PDB entry 5IJB | X-ray diffraction, 2.91 A resolution | chains A and C

[Chain A]
Molecule: Toll-like receptor 4, Variable lymphocyte receptor B chimera
From: Mus musculus
Notes: fragment: TLR4 ectodomain  + VLRB
Reference sequence: chimeric construct of Q9QUK6, Q4G1L2: residues 26-544 from Q9QUK6 (TLR4_MOUSE) positions 26-544 (same numbers); residues 545-619 from Q4G1L2 positions 126-200 (UniProt number = residue number - 419)
Chain sequence (594 residues; row label = number of the first residue in the row):
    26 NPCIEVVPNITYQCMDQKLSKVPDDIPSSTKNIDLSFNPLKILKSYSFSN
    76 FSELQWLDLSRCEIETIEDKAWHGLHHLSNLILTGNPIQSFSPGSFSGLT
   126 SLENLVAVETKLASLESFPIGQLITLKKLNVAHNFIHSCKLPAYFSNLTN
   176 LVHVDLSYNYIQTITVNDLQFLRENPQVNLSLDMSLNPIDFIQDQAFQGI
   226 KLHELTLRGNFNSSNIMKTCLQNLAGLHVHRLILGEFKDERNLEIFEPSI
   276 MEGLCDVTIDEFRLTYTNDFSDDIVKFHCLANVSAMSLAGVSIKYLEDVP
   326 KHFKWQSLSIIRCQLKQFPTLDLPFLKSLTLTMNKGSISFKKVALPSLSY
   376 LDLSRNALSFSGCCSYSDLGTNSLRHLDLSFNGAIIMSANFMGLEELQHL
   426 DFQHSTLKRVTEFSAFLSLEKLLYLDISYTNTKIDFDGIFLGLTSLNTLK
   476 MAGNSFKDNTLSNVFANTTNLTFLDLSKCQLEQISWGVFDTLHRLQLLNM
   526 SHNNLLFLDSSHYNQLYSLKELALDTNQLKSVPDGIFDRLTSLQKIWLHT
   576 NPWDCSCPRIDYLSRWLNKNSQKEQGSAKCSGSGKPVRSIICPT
Not modelled in the structure: 26
Cystine bridges: Cys-28/Cys-39, Cys-280/Cys-304, Cys-388/Cys-389, Cys-580/Cys-605, Cys-582/Cys-617
Covalent attachments: N-acetylglucosamine (NAG) linked to Asn-204, Asn-237, Asn-492, Asn-524
Reported in the primary citation:
  - mutagenesis - S439A: unchanged signaling in response to lipid A
  - mutagenesis - R434A: decreased signaling in response to lipid A

[Chain C]
Molecule: Lymphocyte antigen 96
From: Mus musculus
Reference sequence: Q9JHF9 (LY96_MOUSE); numbering as in UniProt (aligned over 19-160)
Chain sequence (150 residues; row label = number of the first residue in the row):
    19 EKQQWFCNSSDAIISYSYCDHLKFPISISSEPCIRLRGTNGFVHVEFIPR
    69 GNLKYLYFNLFISVNSIELPKRKEVLCHGHDDDYSFCRALKGETVNTSIP
   119 FSFEGILFPKGHYRCVAEAIAGDTEEKLFCLNFTIIHRRDVNKGENLYFQ
Not modelled in the structure: 19-21, 158-168
Differences from the reference sequence: cloning artifact (161-168)
Cystine bridges: Cys-25/Cys-51, Cys-37/Cys-148, Cys-95/Cys-105
Covalent attachments: N-acetylglucosamine (NAG) linked to Asn-114, Asn-150

[Chain A / chain C interface]
Pairs across the interface (50; chain A residue first):
  Met-40(A) with Arg-68(C); Lys-109(C)
  Asp-41(A) with Arg-68(C), salt bridge
  Asp-59(A) with Lys-109(C), salt bridge
  Phe-62(A) with Ile-66(C), hydrophobic; Pro-67(C); Arg-68(C)
  Trp-81(A) with Lys-109(C)
  Asp-83(A) with Lys-109(C), salt bridge
  Ser-85(A) with Lys-109(C), hydrogen bond (side chain-backbone)
  Arg-86(A) with Ile-66(C); Gly-110(C), hydrogen bond (side chain-backbone); Thr-112(C)
  Thr-109(A) with Lys-109(C); Gly-110(C); Glu-111(C)
  Val-133(A) with Glu-111(C)
  Glu-134(A) with Gly-110(C); Glu-111(C); Thr-112(C), hydrogen bond (side chain-backbone)
  Asn-155(A) with Leu-108(C)
  His-158(A) with Glu-111(C), salt bridge; Thr-112(C)
  Asp-180(A) with Arg-106(C), salt bridge
  Ser-182(A) with Arg-106(C), hydrogen bond
  Asp-208(A) with Arg-106(C), salt bridge
  Ser-210(A) with Arg-106(C)
  Arg-233(A) with Asp-99(C); Asp-100(C), hydrogen bond (side chain-backbone)
  Phe-262(A) with Asp-100(C); Asp-101(C); Tyr-102(C); Ser-103(C)
  Lys-263(A) with Asp-101(C), salt bridge; Tyr-102(C); Pro-118(C)
  Asp-264(A) with Tyr-102(C); Ser-103(C), hydrogen bond; Phe-104(C); Thr-115(C), hydrogen bond; Ser-116(C)
  Arg-288(A) with His-98(C); Asp-99(C), salt bridge
  Tyr-291(A) with Asp-101(C)
  Ala-314(A) with Asp-99(C)
  Gly-315(A) with Asp-101(C)
  Arg-337(A) with His-96(C); Asp-99(C); Asp-101(C), salt bridge
  Met-358(A) with His-96(C)
Also at the interface, not in a pair above, chain A (36 interface residues in all): Ser-61, Gly-110, Val-131, Leu-211, Ile-258, Glu-261, Glu-265, Thr-290, Ile-336
Also at the interface, not in a pair above, chain C (21 interface residues in all): Ile-117

[Overview]
36 residues of chain A face 21 of chain C across their interface; the contacts include 7 hydrogen bonds and 9
salt bridges. Polar contacts include Asp-41(A)/Arg-68(C), Asp-59(A)/Lys-109(C) and Asp-83(A)/Lys-109(C). The
paper reports that R434A of chain A reduces signaling in response to lipid A; S439A of chain A leaves
signaling in response to lipid A unchanged.
Chain A is Toll-like receptor 4, Variable lymphocyte receptor B chimera and chain C is Lymphocyte antigen 96,
both from Mus musculus; the structure, The ligand-free structure of the mouse TLR4/MD-2 complex, was
determined by X-ray diffraction (same publication as 5IJC and 5IJD).
